PDB entry 3K39 | X-ray diffraction, 2.54 A resolution | chains A and B of the 4 polymer chains in the assembly

== Chain A (and B) ==
Molecule: Neuraminidase
Source organism: Influenza B virus
Notes: EC 3.2.1.18; chain B of this document is another copy of the same molecule, construct and numbering; everything in this record applies to it too
UniProt: Q3S340 (Q3S340_9INFB); residues 70-466 here = UniProt positions 70-466
Chain sequence (397 residues; each row starts with the number of its first residue):
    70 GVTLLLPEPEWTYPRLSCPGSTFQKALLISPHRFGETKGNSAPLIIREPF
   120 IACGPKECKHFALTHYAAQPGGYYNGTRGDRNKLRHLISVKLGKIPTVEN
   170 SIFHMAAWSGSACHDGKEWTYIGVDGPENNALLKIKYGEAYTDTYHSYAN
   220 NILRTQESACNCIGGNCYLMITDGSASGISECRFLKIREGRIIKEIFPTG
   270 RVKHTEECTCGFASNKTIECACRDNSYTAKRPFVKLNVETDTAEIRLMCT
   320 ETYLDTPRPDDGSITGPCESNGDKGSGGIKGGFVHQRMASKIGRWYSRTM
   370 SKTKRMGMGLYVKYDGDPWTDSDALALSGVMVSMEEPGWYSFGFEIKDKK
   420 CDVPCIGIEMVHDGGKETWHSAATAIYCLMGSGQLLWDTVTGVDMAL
Not modelled in the structure: 70-77
Disulfide bonds: Cys-87/Cys-420, Cys-122/Cys-127, Cys-182/Cys-229, Cys-231/Cys-236, Cys-277/Cys-291, Cys-279/Cys-289, Cys-318/Cys-337, Cys-424/Cys-447
Covalent attachments: N-acetylglucosamine (NAG) linked to Asn-284
Construct notes: engineered mutation Glu-197 (Asp in Q3S340)
Ion coordination: yttrium (III) ion: Glu-168 (shared with Glu-168(B) of chain B; 1 residue of chain C; 1 residue of chain D); Ca2+: Asp-293, Thr-297, Asp-324, Gly-344, Gly-346
Ligand contacts: bcx-1812 (BCZ; 3-(1-acetylamino-2-ethyl-butyl)-4-guanidino-2-hydroxy-cyclopentanecarboxylic acid): Arg-116, Glu-117, Leu-132, Asp-149, Arg-150, Arg-154, Trp-177, Ser-178, Ile-221, Arg-223, Glu-226, Ala-245, Glu-275, Glu-276, Arg-292, Asn-294, Gly-347, Arg-374, Tyr-409
From the paper describing this entry:
  - binding site for bcx-1812: Arg-116, Glu-117, Arg-150, Glu-275, Arg-292, Arg-374
  - conformationally variable residues (side-chain flip): Arg-150, Glu-275

== How chain A and chain B interact ==
Pairs across the interface - 79 pairs, chain A then chain B:
  Gly-108(A) / Asn-109(B)  hydrogen bond (backbone-side chain)
  Asn-109(A) / Asn-109(B)
  Ser-110(A) / Asn-109(B)  hydrogen bond (backbone-side chain)
  Ala-111(A) / Ser-110(B)
  Leu-113(A) / Phe-103(B)  hydrophobic
  His-134(A) / Arg-102(B)  hydrogen bond (backbone-side chain)
  Tyr-135(A) / Leu-97(B)  hydrogen bond (side chain-backbone)
  Tyr-135(A) / Ile-98(B)
  Tyr-135(A) / Ser-99(B)  hydrogen bond (side chain-backbone)
  Tyr-135(A) / Arg-102(B)  hydrogen bond (backbone-side chain)
  Tyr-135(A) / Phe-103(B)  hydrophobic
  Ala-136(A) / Phe-103(B)  hydrophobic
  Pro-139(A) / Lys-107(B)
  Pro-139(A) / Gly-108(B)
  Pro-139(A) / Asn-109(B)
  Gly-140(A) / Glu-105(B)
  Gly-141(A) / Glu-105(B)  hydrogen bond (backbone-side chain)
  Gly-141(A) / Leu-466(B)
  Tyr-142(A) / Arg-102(B)
  Tyr-142(A) / Glu-105(B)
  Tyr-142(A) / Gly-461(B)
  Tyr-142(A) / Val-462(B)
  Tyr-142(A) / Asp-463(B)  hydrogen bond (side chain-backbone)
  Tyr-142(A) / Leu-466(B)  hydrophobic
  Asn-151(A) / Trp-456(B)
  Lys-152(A) / Lys-94(B)  hydrogen bond (backbone-side chain)
  Lys-152(A) / Trp-456(B)
  Lys-152(A) / Asp-457(B)  salt bridge
  Leu-153(A) / Leu-97(B)  hydrophobic
  Leu-153(A) / Arg-102(B)
  Leu-153(A) / Val-459(B)
  Leu-153(A) / Thr-460(B)
  Leu-153(A) / Gly-461(B)
  His-155(A) / Leu-96(B)
  His-155(A) / Leu-97(B)  hydrogen bond (side chain-backbone)
  Val-167(A) / Phe-103(B)  hydrophobic
  Val-167(A) / Ser-110(B)
  Val-167(A) / Ile-164(B)
  Glu-168(A) / Lys-163(B)  hydrogen bond (backbone-side chain)
  Glu-168(A) / Thr-166(B)  hydrogen bond
  Glu-168(A) / Glu-168(B)
  Glu-168(A) / Asn-169(B)  hydrogen bond (backbone-side chain)
  Asn-169(A) / Lys-163(B)  hydrogen bond (backbone-side chain)
  Ser-170(A) / Lys-163(B)  hydrogen bond (backbone-side chain)
  Ile-171(A) / Gly-162(B)
  Ile-171(A) / Lys-163(B)
  Phe-172(A) / Leu-96(B)
  Phe-172(A) / Gly-162(B)  hydrogen bond (backbone-backbone)
  Phe-172(A) / Ile-164(B)  hydrophobic
  Met-174(A) / Ala-95(B)
  Ala-175(A) / Ala-95(B)  hydrogen bond (backbone-backbone)
  Trp-177(A) / Trp-456(B)
  Asp-194(A) / Lys-94(B)
  Asp-194(A) / Trp-456(B)
  Gly-195(A) / Trp-456(B)
  Pro-196(A) / Trp-456(B)
  Asn-199(A) / Leu-455(B)
  Leu-201(A) / Gln-93(B)
  Lys-203(A) / Lys-94(B)
  Lys-203(A) / Met-449(B)
  Ile-204(A) / Met-449(B)
  Glu-208(A) / Lys-125(B)
  Glu-208(A) / Ile-415(B)
  Ala-209(A) / Ile-415(B)  hydrophobic
  Ala-209(A) / Asp-417(B)
  Tyr-210(A) / Ala-95(B)
  Tyr-210(A) / Leu-96(B)
  Tyr-210(A) / Val-422(B)
  Tyr-210(A) / Cys-447(B)  hydrophobic
  Tyr-210(A) / Met-449(B)  hydrophobic
  Thr-211(A) / Asp-417(B)
  Asp-212(A) / Met-449(B)
  Asp-212(A) / Gly-450(B)
  Thr-213(A) / Met-449(B)
  Thr-213(A) / Gly-450(B)
  His-215(A) / Ser-451(B)  hydrogen bond (side chain-backbone)
  Arg-260(A) / Cys-87(B)
  Arg-260(A) / Asp-417(B)  salt bridge
  Arg-260(A) / Cys-420(B)
Other interface residues (no listed pair), chain A (44 interface residues in all): Ala-137, His-173, Tyr-206, Glu-258
Other interface residues (no listed pair), chain B (46 interface residues in all): Pro-88, His-101, Lys-160, Leu-161, Lys-418, Leu-448, Gly-452

== Summary ==
The interface between chain A and chain B involves 44 residues on one side and 46 on the other, with 18
hydrogen bonds and 2 salt bridges. Polar pairs include Lys-152(A)/Asp-457(B), Arg-260(A)/Asp-417(B) and
Gly-108(A)/Asn-109(B). From the paper: a binding site for bcx-1812 at Arg-116(A), Glu-117(A) and Arg-150(A)
among others; conformational variability at Arg-150(A) and Glu-275(A).
Both chains are Neuraminidase (Influenza B virus). Entry 3K39 (Crystal Structure of B/Perth Neuraminidase
D197E mutant in complex with Peramivir) was determined by X-ray diffraction (same publication as 3K36, 3K37,
3K38 and 3K3A).
